1GHY - chains H and I of the 3 polymer chains in the assembly; structure by X-ray diffraction, 1.85 A resolution.

Chain H:
Name: Thrombin
Source organism: Homo sapiens
Notes: EC 3.4.21.5; fragment: heavy chain, residues 364-620
UniProt: P00734 (THRB_HUMAN); the construct lacks a stretch of the UniProt sequence and is renumbered around it, so the offset changes along the chain: 16-36 = UniProt 364-384; 37-60 = UniProt 386-409; 61-77 = UniProt 419-435; 78-97 = UniProt 437-456; 7 more segments
Sequence (257 residues; numbered 16 to 245 plus 30 insertion-coded residues; 3 numbers in that range are skipped by the numbering (no residue carries them; nothing is unmodelled there); the number before each row is that of its first residue; a row labelled like 60A-60I holds insertion residues (60A, then the next letters in order)):
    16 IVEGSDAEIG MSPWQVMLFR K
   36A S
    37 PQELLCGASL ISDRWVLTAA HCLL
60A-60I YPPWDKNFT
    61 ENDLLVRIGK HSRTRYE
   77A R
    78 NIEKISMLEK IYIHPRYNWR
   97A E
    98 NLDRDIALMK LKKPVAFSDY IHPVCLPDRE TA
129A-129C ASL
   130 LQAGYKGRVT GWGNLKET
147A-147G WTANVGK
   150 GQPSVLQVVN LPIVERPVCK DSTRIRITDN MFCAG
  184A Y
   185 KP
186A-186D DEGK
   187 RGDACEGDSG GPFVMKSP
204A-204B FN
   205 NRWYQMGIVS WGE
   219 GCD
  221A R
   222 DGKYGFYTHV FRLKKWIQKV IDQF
Unresolved in the structure: 147A-147G
Swiss-Prot annotation at these positions:
  - region: Ala-183 to Val-200 (High affinity receptor-binding region which is also known as the TP508 peptide)
  - active site (Charge relay system): His-57, Asp-102, Ser-195
  - glycosylation: Asn-60G (N-linked (GlcNAc...) (complex) asparagine)
Disulfide bonds: Cys-42/Cys-58, Cys-168/Cys-182, Cys-191/Cys-220
Metal / ion sites: Zn2+: His-57, Ser-195 (together with 121); Ca2+: Lys-169, Thr-172, Phe-204A; Na+: Arg-221A, Lys-224
Ligand contacts: 121 (2-(3-hydroxy-pyridin-2-yl)-1H-benzoimidazole-5-carboxamidine): His-57, Tyr-60A, Trp-60D, Asp-189, Ala-190, Cys-191, Glu-192, Ser-195, Val-213, Ser-214, Trp-215, Gly-216, Gly-219, Cys-220, Gly-226

Chain I:
Name: Acetyl hirudin
UniProt: P28504 (HIR2_HIRME); numbering as in UniProt (aligned over 55-65)
Sequence (11 residues; row label = number of the first residue in the row):
    55 DFEEIPEEYL Q
Modified positions: Tyr-63 (o-sulfo-l-tyrosine; TYS)
Swiss-Prot annotation at these positions:
  - region: Asp-55 to Gln-65 (Interaction with fibrinogen-binding exosite of thrombin)
  - modified residue: Tyr-63 (Sulfotyrosine)

Chain H / chain I interface:
Residue-residue contacts - 28 pairs, chain H then chain I:
  Phe-34(H) / Phe-56(I)  hydrophobic
  Lys-36(H) / Tyr-63(I)
  Lys-36(H) / Leu-64(I)  hydrogen bond (side chain-backbone)
  Gln-38(H) / Phe-56(I)
  Gln-38(H) / Ile-59(I)
  Gln-38(H) / Leu-64(I)
  Glu-39(H) / Phe-56(I)
  Leu-40(H) / Phe-56(I)
  Leu-65(H) / Ile-59(I)  hydrophobic
  Leu-65(H) / Tyr-63(I)
  Arg-67(H) / Ile-59(I)
  Arg-73(H) / Asp-55(I)  salt bridge
  Arg-73(H) / Phe-56(I)
  Thr-74(H) / Asp-55(I)
  Thr-74(H) / Phe-56(I)
  Thr-74(H) / Glu-57(I)  hydrogen bond (backbone-backbone)
  Arg-75(H) / Asp-55(I)  hydrogen bond (side chain-backbone)
  Arg-75(H) / Glu-57(I)
  Tyr-76(H) / Glu-57(I)
  Tyr-76(H) / Glu-58(I)
  Tyr-76(H) / Ile-59(I)  hydrophobic
  Tyr-76(H) / Pro-60(I)
  Tyr-76(H) / Tyr-63(I)
  Glu-80(H) / Tyr-63(I)
  Lys-81(H) / Tyr-63(I)
  Ile-82(H) / Tyr-63(I)
  Met-84(H) / Leu-64(I)
  Met-84(H) / Gln-65(I)  hydrogen bond
Interface residues without a listed pair, chain H (16 interface residues in all): Gln-151

In short:
16 residues of chain H face 9 of chain I across their interface; the contacts include 4 hydrogen bonds and 1
salt bridge. Among the polar pairs are Arg-73(H)/Asp-55(I), Lys-36(H)/Leu-64(I) and Arg-75(H)/Asp-55(I).
Ligands of chain H: compound 121.
Chain H is Thrombin (Homo sapiens) and chain I is Acetyl hirudin; the structure, A novel serine protease
inhibition motif involving A multi-centered short hydrogen bonding network at the active ..., was determined
by X-ray diffraction together with 1GHV, 1GHW, 1GHX, 1GI7, 1GI8 and 1GI9 from the same study.
